PDB entry 4B3S | X-ray diffraction, 3.15 A resolution | chains A and I of the 23 polymer chains in the assembly

Chain A:
Molecule: 16S ribosomal RNA
Organism: Thermus thermophilus HB8
Sequence (1521 nucleotides; each row starts with the number of its first residue; note: 44 numbers in that range are skipped by the numbering (no residue carries them; nothing is unmodelled there); a row labelled like 189A-189L holds insertion residues (189A, then the next letters in order)):
     1 UUGUUGGAGA GUUUGAUCCU GGCUCAGGGU GAACGCUGGC GGCGUGCCUA AGACAUGCAA
    61 GUCGUGCGGG CCG
    76 CGGGGUUUU
    88 ACUCCG
    96 UGGUCAGCGG CGGACGGGUG AGUAACGCGU GGGU
  129A G
   130 ACCUACCCGG AAGAGGGGGA CAACCCGGGG AAACUCGGGC UAAUCCCCCA UGUGGACCCG
189A-189L CCCCUUGGGGUG
   190 UGUCCAAAGG GCUUU
   216 GCCCGCUUCC GGAUGGGCCC GCGUCCCAUC AGCUAGUUGG UGGGGUAAUG GCCCACCAAG
   276 GCGACGACGG GUAGCCGGUC UGAGAGGAUG GCCGGCCACA GGGGCACUGA GACACGGGCC
   336 CCACUCCUAC GGGAGGCAGC AGUUAGGAAU CUUCCGCAAU GGGCGCAAGC CUGACGGAGC
   396 GACGCCGCUU GGAGGAAGAA GCCCUUCGGG GUGUAAACUC CUGA
   441 ACCCGGGACG AAACCCCC
   460 GA
   470 CGAGGGGA
   479 CUGACGGUAC CGGGGUAA
   498 UAGCGCCGGC CAACUCCGUG CCAGCAGCCG CGGUAAUACG GAGGGCGCGA GCGUUACCCG
   558 GAUUCACUGG GCGUAAAGGG CGUGUAGGCG GCCUGGGGCG UCCCAUGUGA AAGACCACGG
   618 CUCAACCGUG GGGGAGCGUG GGAUACGCUC AGGCUAGACG GUGGGAGAGG GUGGUGGAAU
   678 UCCCGGAGUA GCGGUGAAAU GCGCAGAUAC CGGGAGGAAC GCCGAUGGCG AAGGCAGCCA
   738 CCUGGUCCAC CCGUGACGCU GAGGCGCGAA AGCGUGGGGA GCAAACCGGA UUAGAUACCC
   798 GGGUAGUCCA CGCCCUAAAC GAUGCGCGCU AGGUCUCUGG GUCU
   848 CCUGGGGGCC GAAGCUAACG CGUUAAGCGC GCCGCCUGGG GAGUACGGCC GCAAGGCUGA
   908 AACUCAAAGG AAUUGACGGG GGCCCGCACA AGCGGUGGAG CAUGUGGUUU AAUUCGAAGC
   968 AACGCGAAGA ACCUUACCAG GCCUUGACAU GCUA
 1001A G
  1002 GGAACCCGGG UGAAAGCCUG GGGUGCCCC
1030A-1030D GCGA
  1031 GGGGAGCCCU AGCACAGGUG CUGCAUGGCC GUCGUCAGCU CGUGCCGUGA GGUGUUGGGU
  1091 UAAGUCCCGC AACGAGCGCA ACCCCCGCCG UUAGUUGCCA GCGGUUCGGC CGGGCACUCU
  1151 AACGGGACUG CCCGCG
  1168 AAAGCGGGAG GAAGGAGGGG ACGACGUCUG GUCAGCAUGG CCCUUACGGC CUGGGCGACA
  1228 CACGUGCUAC AAUGCCCACU ACAAAGCGAU GCCACCCGGC AACGGGGAGC UAAUCGCAAA
  1288 AAGGUGGGCC CAGUUCGGAU UGGGGUCUGC AACCCGACCC CAUGAAGCCG GAAUCGCUAG
  1348 UAAUCGCGGA UCAGCC
 1363A A
  1364 UGCCGCGGUG AAUACGUUCC CGGGCCUUGU ACACACCGCC CGUCACGCCA UGGGAGCGGG
  1424 CUCUACCCGA AGUCGCCGG
1442A-1442B GA
  1443 GCCUA
  1452 C
  1456 GGGCAGGCGC CGAGGGUAGG GCCCGUGACU GGGGCGAAGU CGUAACAAGG UAGCUGUACC
  1516 GGAAGGUGCG GCUGGAUCAC CUCCUUUCU
Disordered / not traced: 1-4, 1534-1540
Bound ions: Mg2+ site 1: U12, G22; Mg2+ site 2: U12, C526, G527, A914; Mg2+ site 3: G15, U920; Mg2+ site 4 near G21 (its only coordinating residue here); Mg2+ site 5: C48, G115; Mg2+ site 6 near A53 (its only coordinating residue here); Mg2+ site 7: C58, U387; Mg2+ site 8: A59, U387; Mg2+ site 9: G61, U62, G105; Mg2+ site 10: G69, G70, U99; Mg2+ site 11: A116, G117, G289; Mg2+ site 12: C121, G124, U125, G236; 100 more Mg2+ sites not listed; 12 more K+ sites not listed
Ligand contacts: RPO ((1R,2R,3S,4R,6S)-4,6-diamino-2-{[3-O-(2,6-diamino-2,6-dideoxy-beta-L-idopyranosyl)-beta-D-ribofuranosyl]oxy}-3-hydroxycyclohexyl 2-amino-4-O-benzyl-2-deoxy-alpha-D-glucopyranoside): G1405, U1406, C1407, A1408, C1409, G1489, C1490, G1491, A1492, A1493, G1494, U1495, C1496
From the paper describing this entry:
  - mutagenesis - A1408G, G1491C: decreased binding to RPO
  - binding site for RPO: A1408, A1492

Chain I:
Molecule: 30S ribosomal protein S9
Organism: Thermus thermophilus HB8
Reference sequence: P80374 (RS9_THET8); residues 0-127 here correspond to UniProt positions 1-128 (UniProt number = residue number + 1)
Chain sequence (128 residues; numbered 0 to 127; the number before each row is that of its first residue; numbering starts at 0):
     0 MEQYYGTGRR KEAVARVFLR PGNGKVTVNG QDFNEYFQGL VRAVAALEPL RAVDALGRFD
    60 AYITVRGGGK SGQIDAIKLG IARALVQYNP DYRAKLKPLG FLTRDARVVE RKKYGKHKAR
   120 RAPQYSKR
Disordered / not traced: 0
Sequence notes: conflict Arg57 (His58 in P80374)

Chain A / chain I interface:
Residue-residue contacts - 127 pairs, chain A then chain I:
  G941(A) - Arg120(I)  base contact
  G942(A) - Gln123(I)  hydrogen bond to the base
  U943(A) - Gln123(I)  hydrogen bond to the sugar
  G966(A) - Arg127(I)  hydrogen bond to the sugar
  C967(A) - Arg127(I)  hydrogen bond to the phosphate
  A968(A) - Arg127(I)  salt bridge to the phosphate
  C970(A) - Ser125(I)  hydrogen bond to the base
  C1116(A) - Val107(I)  sugar contact
  G1117(A) - Arg103(I)  hydrogen bond to the phosphate
  C1118(A) - Arg8(I)  salt bridge to the phosphate
  C1118(A) - Arg82(I)  phosphate contact
  C1118(A) - Arg103(I)  salt bridge to the phosphate
  C1119(A) - Arg8(I)  salt bridge to the phosphate
  C1119(A) - Arg82(I)  salt bridge to the phosphate
  G1127(A) - Arg15(I)  hydrogen bond to the sugar
  G1127(A) - Arg65(I)  phosphate contact
  C1128(A) - Arg15(I)  sugar contact
  C1128(A) - Arg65(I)  salt bridge to the phosphate
  C1129(A) - Phe17(I)  phosphate contact
  C1129(A) - Tyr61(I)  hydrogen bond to the phosphate
  C1129(A) - Thr63(I)  phosphate contact
  A1130(A) - Gln2(I)  hydrogen bond to the phosphate
  A1130(A) - Phe17(I)  sugar contact
  A1130(A) - Arg19(I)  salt bridge to the phosphate
  A1130(A) - Tyr61(I)  phosphate contact
  G1131(A) - Glu1(I)  phosphate contact
  G1131(A) - Gln2(I)  phosphate contact
  G1131(A) - Arg19(I)  salt bridge to the phosphate
  C1147(A) - Tyr4(I)  hydrogen bond to the sugar
  C1147(A) - Arg15(I)  hydrogen bond to the base
  U1148(A) - Tyr4(I)  phosphate contact
  U1148(A) - Thr6(I)  phosphate contact
  U1148(A) - Arg8(I)  salt bridge to the phosphate
  U1148(A) - Val13(I)  phosphate contact
  U1148(A) - Arg15(I)  sugar contact
  C1149(A) - Arg8(I)  salt bridge to the phosphate
  C1149(A) - Val13(I)  phosphate contact
  G1177(A) - Lys96(I)  salt bridge to the phosphate
  G1178(A) - Arg92(I)  salt bridge to the phosphate
  G1178(A) - Lys96(I)  phosphate contact
  A1179(A) - Arg92(I)  salt bridge to the phosphate
  A1179(A) - Leu101(I)  sugar contact
  A1179(A) - Thr102(I)  phosphate contact
  A1179(A) - Arg103(I)  hydrogen bond to the sugar
  A1180(A) - Thr102(I)  hydrogen bond to the phosphate
  G1186(A) - Glu109(I)  sugar contact
  G1186(A) - Arg110(I)  sugar contact
  G1186(A) - Lys112(I)  hydrogen bond to the sugar
  G1186(A) - Arg119(I)  salt bridge to the phosphate
  G1187(A) - Arg110(I)  hydrogen bond to the sugar
  G1187(A) - Lys112(I)  salt bridge to the phosphate
  A1188(A) - Tyr113(I)  hydrogen bond to the phosphate
  G1231(A) - Ser125(I)  hydrogen bond to the phosphate
  G1231(A) - Lys126(I)  sugar contact
  U1232(A) - Gln123(I)  phosphate contact
  U1232(A) - Tyr124(I)  hydrogen bond to the phosphate
  U1232(A) - Ser125(I)  phosphate contact
  G1233(A) - His116(I)  salt bridge to the phosphate
  G1233(A) - Pro122(I)  phosphate contact
  G1233(A) - Gln123(I)  hydrogen bond to the phosphate
  A1248(A) - Tyr35(I)  sugar contact
  A1248(A) - Lys69(I)  hydrogen bond to the sugar
  C1249(A) - Tyr35(I)  sugar contact
  C1249(A) - Gly67(I)  hydrogen bond to the sugar
  C1249(A) - Gly68(I)  sugar contact
  C1249(A) - Lys69(I)  sugar contact
  C1249(A) - Gln72(I)  hydrogen bond to the sugar
  A1250(A) - Glu11(I)  sugar contact
  A1250(A) - Arg65(I)  phosphate contact
  A1250(A) - Gly66(I)  phosphate contact
  A1250(A) - Gly67(I)  hydrogen bond to the phosphate
  A1251(A) - Glu11(I)  sugar contact
  A1251(A) - Gly66(I)  phosphate contact
  A1251(A) - Gly67(I)  phosphate contact
  G1290(A) - Leu39(I)  sugar contact
  G1291(A) - Gln37(I)  hydrogen bond to the sugar
  G1291(A) - Gly38(I)  phosphate contact
  G1291(A) - Leu39(I)  sugar contact
  U1292(A) - Gln37(I)  sugar contact
  C1342(A) - Gln123(I)  sugar contact
  C1342(A) - Tyr124(I)  phosphate contact
  G1343(A) - Arg120(I)  sugar contact
  G1343(A) - Ala121(I)  phosphate contact
  G1343(A) - Tyr124(I)  hydrogen bond to the phosphate
  C1344(A) - Lys115(I)  salt bridge to the phosphate
  C1344(A) - Arg119(I)  sugar contact
  C1344(A) - Ala121(I)  phosphate contact
  U1345(A) - Arg119(I)  salt bridge to the phosphate
  A1346(A) - Arg119(I)  salt bridge to the phosphate
  G1347(A) - Arg9(I)  hydrogen bond to the base
  G1347(A) - Arg106(I)  hydrogen bond to the base
  G1347(A) - Val107(I)  sugar contact
  G1347(A) - Glu109(I)  phosphate contact
  U1348(A) - Val108(I)  phosphate contact
  U1348(A) - Glu109(I)  hydrogen bond to the phosphate
  U1348(A) - Arg119(I)  phosphate contact
  A1349(A) - Lys117(I)  salt bridge to the phosphate
  A1349(A) - Arg119(I)  hydrogen bond to the phosphate
  A1349(A) - Arg120(I)  hydrogen bond to the phosphate
  A1350(A) - Lys117(I)  salt bridge to the phosphate
  A1350(A) - Arg120(I)  salt bridge to the phosphate
  U1351(A) - Lys117(I)  base contact
  C1366(A) - His116(I)  salt bridge to the phosphate
  C1367(A) - Lys111(I)  salt bridge to the phosphate
  C1367(A) - Tyr113(I)  phosphate contact
  C1367(A) - Gly114(I)  hydrogen bond to the phosphate
  G1368(A) - Arg110(I)  salt bridge to the phosphate
  G1368(A) - Lys111(I)  salt bridge to the phosphate
  G1368(A) - Lys112(I)  phosphate contact
  G1368(A) - Tyr113(I)  hydrogen bond to the phosphate
  C1369(A) - Arg110(I)  phosphate contact
  C1369(A) - Lys111(I)  hydrogen bond to the phosphate
  G1370(A) - Glu11(I)  phosphate contact
  G1370(A) - Val108(I)  phosphate contact
  G1371(A) - Lys10(I)  phosphate contact
  G1371(A) - Glu11(I)  phosphate contact
  G1371(A) - Gly67(I)  sugar contact
  G1371(A) - Gly68(I)  hydrogen bond to the phosphate
  G1371(A) - Val108(I)  phosphate contact
  U1372(A) - Lys10(I)  salt bridge to the phosphate
  U1372(A) - Gly68(I)  phosphate contact
  U1372(A) - Lys69(I)  phosphate contact
  U1372(A) - Ser70(I)  hydrogen bond to the phosphate
  U1372(A) - Gly71(I)  hydrogen bond to the phosphate
  G1373(A) - Lys10(I)  hydrogen bond to the base
  G1373(A) - Arg41(I)  phosphate contact
  G1373(A) - Ser70(I)  hydrogen bond to the phosphate
Interface residues without a listed pair, chain A (58 interface residues in all): C1189, C1230, A1252, U1341
Interface residues without a listed pair, chain I (56 interface residues in all): Asn28, Ala105

Summary:
58 residues of chain A face 56 of chain I across their interface, with 38 hydrogen bonds and 27 salt bridges.
Polar contacts include G942(A)-Gln123(I), C970(A)-Ser125(I) and C1147(A)-Arg15(I). Bound to chain A: compound
RPO. From the paper: a binding site for RPO at A1408(A) and A1492(A); A1408G and G1491C of chain A reduce
binding to RPO.
Chain A is 16S ribosomal RNA and chain I is 30S ribosomal protein S9, both from Thermus thermophilus HB8; the
structure, Crystal structure of the 30S ribosome in complex with compound 37, was determined by X-ray
diffraction together with 4B3M, 4B3R and 4B3T from the same study.
